Entry 2HWB (X-ray diffraction, 3.00 A resolution); this record covers chains 3 and 4 of the 4 polymer chains in the assembly.

Chain 3:
Name: Human rhinovirus 14 coat protein (subunit VP3)
Source organism: Human rhinovirus 14
Reference sequence: P03303 (POLG_HRV14); residues 1-236 here correspond to UniProt positions 331-566 (UniProt number = residue number + 330)
Sequence (236 residues; each row starts with the number of its first residue):
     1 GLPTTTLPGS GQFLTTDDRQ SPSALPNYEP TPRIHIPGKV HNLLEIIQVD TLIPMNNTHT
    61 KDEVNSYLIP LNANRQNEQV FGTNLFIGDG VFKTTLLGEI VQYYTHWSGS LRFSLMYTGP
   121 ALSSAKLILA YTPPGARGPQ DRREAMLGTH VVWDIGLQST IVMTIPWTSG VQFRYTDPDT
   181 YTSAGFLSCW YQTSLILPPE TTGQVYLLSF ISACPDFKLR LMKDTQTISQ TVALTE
Ligand contacts: win56291 (W91; 5-(3-(2,6-dichloro-4-(4,5-dihydro-2-oxazolyl)phenoxy)propyl)-3-methyl isoxazole): Leu14, Ala24, Leu25

Chain 4:
Name: Human rhinovirus 14 coat protein (subunit VP4)
Source organism: Human rhinovirus 14
Reference sequence: P03303 (POLG_HRV14); numbering as in UniProt (aligned over 1-68)
Sequence (68 residues; row label = number of the first residue in the row):
     1 GAQVSTQKSG SHENQNILTN GSNQTFTVIN YYKDAASTSS AGQSLSMDPS KFTEPVKDLM
    61 LKGAPALN
Not modelled in the structure: 1-28

Interface between chain 3 and chain 4:
Residue-residue contacts (32):
  Asp18(3) with Ser39(4); Ser40(4), hydrogen bond (side chain-backbone)
  Arg19(3) with Ser39(4)
  Gln20(3) with Ile29(4); Asn30(4), hydrogen bond; Tyr31(4); Tyr32(4); Ser37(4)
  Ser21(3) with Tyr32(4); Ser37(4), hydrogen bond (backbone-side chain)
  Pro22(3) with Tyr32(4)
  Ser23(3) with Asp34(4); Ser37(4)
  Pro26(3) with Asp34(4)
  Asn27(3) with Asp34(4), hydrogen bond (backbone-side chain)
  Gly38(3) with Phe52(4)
  Lys39(3) with Lys51(4), hydrogen bond (backbone-side chain); Phe52(4)
  Val40(3) with Phe52(4), hydrophobic
  His41(3) with Ser44(4); Ser46(4); Met47(4)
  Asn42(3) with Met47(4)
  Glu45(3) with Met47(4); Asp48(4), hydrogen bond (side chain-backbone); Pro49(4)
  Gln48(3) with Thr53(4)
  Val49(3) with Phe52(4), hydrophobic; Thr53(4)
  Gln158(3) with Pro65(4); Ala66(4), hydrogen bond (side chain-backbone); Leu67(4), hydrogen bond (side chain-backbone)
Other interface residues (no listed pair), chain 3 (20 interface residues in all): Leu25, Leu44, Leu157
Other interface residues (no listed pair), chain 4 (21 interface residues in all): Thr38, Gln43

Summary:
Chain 3 and chain 4 form an interface of 20 and 21 residues respectively, with 8 hydrogen bonds. Among the
polar pairs are Asp18(3)-Ser40(4), Gln20(3)-Asn30(4) and Ser21(3)-Ser37(4). Chain 3 binds win56291.
Chain 3 is Human rhinovirus 14 coat protein (subunit VP3) and chain 4 is Human rhinovirus 14 coat protein
(subunit VP4), both from Human rhinovirus 14; the structure, A comparison of the anti-rhinoviral drug binding
pocket in hrv14 and hrv1a, was determined by X-ray diffraction together with 2HWC, 2HWD, 2HWE and 2HWF from
the same study.
